Entry 4LSZ (X-ray diffraction, 2.26 A resolution); this record covers chains C and D of the 6 polymer chains in the assembly.

Chain C:
Molecule: Caspase-7 subunit p20
From: Homo sapiens
Notes: EC 3.4.22.60; fragment: Caspase-7 subunit p20
UniProtKB: P55210 (CASP7_HUMAN); residues 24-198 here = UniProt positions 24-198
Chain sequence (175 residues; numbered 24 to 198; the number before each row is that of its first residue):
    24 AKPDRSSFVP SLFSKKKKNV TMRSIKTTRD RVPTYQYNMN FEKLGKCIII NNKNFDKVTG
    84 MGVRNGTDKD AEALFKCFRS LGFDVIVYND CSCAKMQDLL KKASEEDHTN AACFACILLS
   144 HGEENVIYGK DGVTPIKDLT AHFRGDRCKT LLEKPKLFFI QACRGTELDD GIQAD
Unresolved in the structure: 24-57
Swiss-Prot annotation at these positions:
  - region: Lys38 to Lys41 (Exosite), Lys76 to Arg87 (Loop L1), Arg187 to Gln196 (Loop L2)
  - active site: His144, Cys186
  - site: Phe36, Ser37 (Cleavage), Met45, Arg46 (Cleavage), Ser47, Ile48 (Cleavage), Arg187 (Involved in allosteric regulation)
  - modified residue: Ser30 (Phosphoserine), Ser37 (Phosphoserine), Thr173 (Phosphothreonine)
  - mutagenesis: Ser30 (S30A: Abolished phosphorylation by PAK2; when associated with A-173 and A-239; S30E: Mimics phosphorylation; does not affect thiol protease activity), Lys38 to Lys41 (Decreased ability to cleave PARP1 and PTGES3; Decreased ability to cleave PARP1), Lys39 to Lys40 (Does not affect ability to cleave PARP1; Decreased ability to cleave PARP1. Decreased RNA-binding), Lys39 (K39E: Decreased ability to cleave PARP1), Thr173 (T173A: Abolished phosphorylation by PAK2; when associated with A-30 and A-239), Cys186 (C186A: Abolished thiol protease activity), Arg187 (R187K: Does not significantly affect thiol protease catalytic efficiency; R187M/A/G: Reduced thiol protease catalytic efficiency; R187W/N: Strongly reduced thiol protease catalytic efficiency), Asp192 (D192A: Strongly reduced thiol protease activity), Asp198 (D198A: Strongly reduced cleavage and activation by initiator caspases. Abolished cleavage and activation by initiator caspases; when associated with A-206. In P7-D2A mutant ...)

Chain D:
Molecule: Caspase-7 subunit p10
From: Homo sapiens
Notes: EC 3.4.22.60; fragment: Caspase-7 subunit p10
UniProtKB: P55210 (CASP7_HUMAN); residues 207-303 here = UniProt positions 207-303
Chain sequence (105 residues; row label = number of the first residue in the row):
   207 ANPRYKIPVE ADFLFAYSTV PGYYSWRSPG RGSWFVQALC SILEEHGKDL EIMQILTRVN
   267 DRVARHFESQ SDDPHFHEKK QIPCVVSMLT KELYFSQLEH HHHHH
Unresolved in the structure: 207-208, 304-311
Construct notes: expression tag (304-311)
Swiss-Prot annotation at these positions:
  - region: Val226 to Gly238 (Loop L3), Glu274 to Ile288 (Loop L4)
  - site: Tyr223 (Involved in allosteric regulation)
  - modified residue: Arg233 (Microbial infection: ADP-riboxanated arginine), Ser239 (Phosphoserine)
  - mutagenesis: Tyr223 (Y223A/F/W/D/E: Does not significantly affect thiol protease catalytic efficiency), Tyr229 (Y229W: Strongly reduced thiol protease catalytic efficiency), Tyr230 to Ser234 (In esCasp-7 V3 mutant; promotes specificity toward alternate peptides with VEID, YVAD, WEHD, LETD or LEHD sequence; when associated with C-276. In esCasp-7 V4 mutant ...), Trp232 to Ser234 (In dsCasp-7 mutant; unable to cleave DEVD and VEID peptides; when associated with F-276), Arg233 (R233A: Abolished ADP-riboxanation by C.violaceum CopC), Ser239 (S239A: Abolished phosphorylation by PAK2; when associated with A-30 and A-173; S239E: Mimics phosphorylation; leading to inactivate thiol protease activity), Gln276 (Q276C: In esCasp-7 V3 mutant; promotes specificity toward alternate peptides with VEID, YVAD, WEHD, LETD or LEHD sequence; when associated with 230-V--V-234; Q276D: In esCasp-7 V4 mutant ...), Cys290 (C290S: Decreased phosphorylation by PAK2; C290T/N: Does not significantly affect thiol protease catalytic activity)

How chain C and chain D interact:
Residue-residue contacts (105; chain C residue first):
  Tyr58(C) with Lys297(D); Glu298(D), hydrogen bond (backbone-backbone)
  Gln59(C) with Lys297(D); Glu298(D); Tyr300(D)
  Tyr60(C) with Asp218(D), hydrogen bond; Leu295(D); Thr296(D), hydrogen bond (side chain-backbone); Lys297(D); Glu298(D), hydrogen bond (backbone-backbone)
  Met62(C) with Leu299(D), hydrophobic; Tyr300(D); Ser302(D); Gln303(D), hydrogen bond (backbone-side chain)
  Phe64(C) with Gln303(D)
  Glu65(C) with Gln303(D)
  Lys66(C) with Gln303(D)
  Leu67(C) with Gln303(D), hydrogen bond (backbone-side chain)
  Arg87(C) with Arg233(D)
  Asn88(C) with Arg233(D), hydrogen bond (backbone-side chain); Ser234(D); Pro235(D)
  Gly89(C) with Pro235(D), hydrogen bond (backbone-backbone); Gly238(D)
  Lys92(C) with Gly236(D), hydrogen bond (side chain-backbone)
  Asp93(C) with Gly238(D); Ser239(D), hydrogen bond; Val242(D)
  Ala96(C) with Cys246(D)
  Leu97(C) with Val242(D), hydrophobic; Leu245(D), hydrophobic; Cys246(D)
  Cys100(C) with Cys246(D), hydrogen bond (side chain-backbone)
  Phe101(C) with Leu249(D), hydrophobic
  Ser103(C) with Lys254(D), hydrogen bond (backbone-side chain)
  Leu104(C) with Gly253(D); Phe301(D), hydrophobic
  Phe106(C) with Phe301(D), hydrophobic
  Leu142(C) with Val242(D), hydrophobic
  Lys160(C) with Glu216(D), salt bridge
  Thr163(C) with Phe219(D); Phe221(D)
  Phe166(C) with Phe219(D)
  Arg167(C) with Val215(D); Glu216(D); Phe219(D)
  Gly168(C) with Val215(D), hydrogen bond (backbone-backbone)
  Asp169(C) with Val215(D)
  Glu176(C) with Tyr211(D), hydrogen bond; Ile213(D); Asp218(D)
  Lys177(C) with Asp218(D)
  Pro178(C) with Asp218(D); Leu299(D), hydrophobic
  Lys179(C) with Ala217(D); Asp218(D), hydrogen bond (backbone-backbone); Phe219(D); Leu220(D), hydrogen bond (backbone-backbone)
  Leu180(C) with Leu220(D); Leu299(D), hydrophobic; Phe301(D), hydrophobic
  Phe181(C) with Phe219(D), hydrophobic; Leu220(D), hydrogen bond (backbone-backbone); Phe221(D); Ala222(D), hydrogen bond (backbone-backbone)
  Phe182(C) with Ala222(D); Leu245(D), hydrophobic
  Ile183(C) with Ala222(D), hydrogen bond (backbone-backbone); Tyr223(D), hydrophobic; Ser224(D), hydrogen bond (backbone-backbone)
  Gln184(C) with Ser224(D), hydrogen bond; Ser231(D), hydrogen bond; Ser239(D), hydrogen bond; Phe241(D)
  Ala185(C) with Ser224(D); Thr225(D); Ser231(D)
  Cys186(C) with Tyr229(D); Tyr230(D), hydrophobic; Ser231(D)
  Arg187(C) with Tyr223(D); Thr225(D), hydrogen bond (side chain-backbone); Val226(D); Pro227(D); Gly228(D), hydrogen bond (backbone-backbone); Tyr229(D), hydrogen bond (backbone-backbone); Cys290(D)
  Gly188(C) with Gly228(D); Tyr229(D), hydrogen bond (backbone-backbone); Tyr230(D), hydrogen bond (backbone-backbone)
  Thr189(C) with Gly228(D), hydrogen bond (backbone-backbone)
  Glu190(C) with Gly228(D), hydrogen bond (backbone-backbone); Tyr229(D); Tyr230(D), hydrogen bond (backbone-backbone)
  Leu191(C) with Tyr229(D); Tyr230(D), hydrophobic; His281(D); Phe282(D), hydrophobic; Lys285(D)
  Asp192(C) with Tyr229(D); Lys285(D); Lys286(D), hydrogen bond (backbone-backbone)
  Asp193(C) with Glu284(D); Lys285(D), salt bridge
  Gly194(C) with Lys286(D)
Other interface residues (no listed pair), chain C (51 interface residues in all): Val86, His144, Glu147, Ile159, Leu175
Other interface residues (no listed pair), chain D (52 interface residues in all): Trp232, Arg237, Gln243, Glu250, Leu262

Overview:
Chain C and chain D form an interface of 51 and 52 residues respectively; the contacts include 32 hydrogen
bonds and 2 salt bridges. Polar contacts include Lys160(C)-Glu216(D), Asp193(C)-Lys285(D) and
Tyr60(C)-Asp218(D).
Chain C is Caspase-7 subunit p20 and chain D is Caspase-7 subunit p10, both from Homo sapiens; the structure,
Caspase-7 in Complex with DARPin D7.18, was determined by X-ray diffraction.
